PDB entry 1XPU | X-ray diffraction, 3.05 A resolution | chains G and A

# Chain G
Molecule: 8-nt RNA strand
Sequence (8 nucleotides; row label = number of the first residue in the row; numbers below 1 keep their minus sign (C-4 is residue -4)):
    -4 CUCUCUCU
Unresolved in the structure: -4 to 0, 3

# Chain A
Name: Rho transcription termination factor
From: Escherichia coli
UniProtKB: P22869 (MEMA_METCA); residue numbers follow UniProt; this construct covers 1-419
Chain sequence (419 residues; numbered 1 to 419; the number before each row is that of its first residue):
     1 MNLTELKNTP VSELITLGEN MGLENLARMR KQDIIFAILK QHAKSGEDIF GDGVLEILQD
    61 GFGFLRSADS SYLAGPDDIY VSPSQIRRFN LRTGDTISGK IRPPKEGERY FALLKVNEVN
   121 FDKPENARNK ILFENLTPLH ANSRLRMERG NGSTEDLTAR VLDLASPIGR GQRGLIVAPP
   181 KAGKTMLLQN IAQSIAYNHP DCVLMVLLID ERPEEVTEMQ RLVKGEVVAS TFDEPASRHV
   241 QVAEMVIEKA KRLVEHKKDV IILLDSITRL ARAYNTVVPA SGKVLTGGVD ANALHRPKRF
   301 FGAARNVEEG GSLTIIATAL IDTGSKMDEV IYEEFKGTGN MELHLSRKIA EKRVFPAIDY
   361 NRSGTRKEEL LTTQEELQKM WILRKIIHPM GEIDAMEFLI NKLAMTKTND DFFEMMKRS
Unresolved in the structure: 127-128, 148-151, 281-283, 418-419
Ion coordination: Mg2+: Thr185 (together with ATP-gamma-S)
Ligand contacts: ATP-gamma-S (AGS; phosphothiophosphoric acid-adenylate ester): Thr158, Pro180, Lys181, Ala182, Gly183, Lys184, Thr185, Met186, Leu187, Glu215, Phe355
Reported in the primary citation:
  - binding site for the ligand FPD: Pro180, Lys181, Arg269, Lys336
  - mutagenesis - M219K, G337S: increased binding to ssRNA (citing earlier work)
  - catalytic residues: Glu211 (citing earlier work)

# How chain G and chain A interact
Residue-residue contacts (13; chain G residue first):
  U1(G) with Phe62(A), sugar contact; Tyr80(A), base contact; Arg102(A), base contact; Glu108(A), base contact; Arg109(A), hydrogen bond to the base; Tyr110(A), hydrogen bond to the base
  C2(G) with Leu58(A), sugar contact; Phe62(A), sugar contact; Phe64(A), stacking on the base; Arg66(A), hydrogen bond to the base; Gly75(A), hydrogen bond to the base; Asp78(A), hydrogen bond to the base; Tyr110(A), base contact
Also at the interface, not in a pair above, chain A (13 interface residues in all): Ala74, Ala112

# In short
2 residues of chain G and 13 residues of chain A are in contact, with 5 hydrogen bonds and 1 aromatic stacking
contact. Polar pairs include U1(G)-Arg109(A), U1(G)-Tyr110(A) and C2(G)-Arg66(A). Bound to chain A:
ATP-gamma-S. From the paper: the catalytic residue Glu211(A); M219K and G337S of chain A increase binding to
ssRNA.
Chain G is an 8-nt RNA strand and chain A is Rho transcription termination factor (Escherichia coli); the
structure, Structural mechanism of inhibition of the Rho transcription termination factor by the antibiotic
5a-(3-formylphenylsulfanyl)-dihydrobicyclomycin (FPDB), was determined by X-ray diffraction (same publication
as 1XPO and 1XPR).
